Entry 8FSK (X-ray diffraction, 3.13 A resolution); this record covers chains A and B.

[Chain A]
Name: Lysine-specific histone demethylase 1A
Source organism: Homo sapiens
Notes: EC 1.14.99.66
UniProt: O60341 (KDM1A_HUMAN); numbering as in UniProt (aligned over 1-852)
Sequence (871 residues; row label = number of the first residue in the row; numbers below 1 keep their minus sign (Gly-18 is residue -18)):
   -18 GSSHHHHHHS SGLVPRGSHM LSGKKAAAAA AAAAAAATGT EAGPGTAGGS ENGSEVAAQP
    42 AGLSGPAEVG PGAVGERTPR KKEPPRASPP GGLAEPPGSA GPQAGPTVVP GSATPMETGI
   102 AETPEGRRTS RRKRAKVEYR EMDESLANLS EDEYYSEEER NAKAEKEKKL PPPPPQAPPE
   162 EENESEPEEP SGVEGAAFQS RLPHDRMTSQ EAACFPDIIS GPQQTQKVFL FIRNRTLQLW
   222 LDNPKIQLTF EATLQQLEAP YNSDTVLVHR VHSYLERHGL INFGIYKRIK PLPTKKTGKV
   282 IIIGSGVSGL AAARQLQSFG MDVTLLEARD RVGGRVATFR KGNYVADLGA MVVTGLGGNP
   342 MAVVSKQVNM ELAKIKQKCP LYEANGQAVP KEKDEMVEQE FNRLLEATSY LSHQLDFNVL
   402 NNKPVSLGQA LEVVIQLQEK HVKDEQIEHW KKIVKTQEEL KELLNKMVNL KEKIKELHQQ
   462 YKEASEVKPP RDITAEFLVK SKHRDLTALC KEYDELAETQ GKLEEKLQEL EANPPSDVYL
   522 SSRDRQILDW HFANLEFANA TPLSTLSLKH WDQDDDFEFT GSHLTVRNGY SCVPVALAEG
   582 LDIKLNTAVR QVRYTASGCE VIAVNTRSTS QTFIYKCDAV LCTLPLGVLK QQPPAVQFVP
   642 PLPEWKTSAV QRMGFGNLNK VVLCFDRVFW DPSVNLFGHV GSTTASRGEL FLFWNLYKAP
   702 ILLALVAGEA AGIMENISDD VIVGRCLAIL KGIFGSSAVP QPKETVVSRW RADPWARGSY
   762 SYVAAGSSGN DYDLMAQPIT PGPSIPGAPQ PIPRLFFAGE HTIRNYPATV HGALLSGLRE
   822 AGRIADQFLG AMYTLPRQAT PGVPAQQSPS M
Unresolved in the structure: -18 to 170, 837-852
Construct notes: expression tag (-18 to 0)
Small-molecule neighbours: YAO ([(2R,3S,4R,5R)-5-(6-amino-9H-purin-9-yl)-3,4-dihydroxyoxolan-2-yl]methyl (2R,3S,4S)-5-[(1R,3S,3aS,13R)-3-(3-benzamidophenyl)-1-hydroxy-10,11-dimethyl-4,6-dioxo-2,3,5,6-tetrahydro-1H-benzo[g]pyrrolo[2,1-e]pteridin-8(4H)-yl]-2,3,4-trihydroxypentyl dihydrogen diphosphate (non-preferred name)): Ile284, Gly285, Ser286, Gly287, Val288, Ser289, Gly290, Leu307, Glu308, Ala309, Arg310, Gly314, Gly315, Arg316, Val317, Leu329, Gly330, Ala331, Met332, Val333, Thr335, Ala539, Asn540, Trp552, Asp555, Thr588, Ala589, Val590, Thr624, Leu625, Pro626, Val629, Val637, Leu659, Lys661, Trp751, Trp756, Ser760, Tyr761, Ser762, Tyr763, Gly800, Glu801, Pro808, Ala809, Thr810, Val811, Ala814
From the paper describing this entry:
  - mutagenesis - T684DEL/T685DEL/A686DEL/S687DEL: increased growth in response to AW4

[Chain B]
Name: REST corepressor 1
Source organism: Homo sapiens
UniProt: Q9UKL0 (RCOR1_HUMAN); residues 305-440 here correspond to UniProt positions 308-443 (UniProt number = residue number + 3)
Sequence (144 residues; row label = number of the first residue in the row):
   297 GPLGSPEFRA KRKPPKGMFL SQEDVEAVSA NATAATTVLR QLDMELVSVK RQIQNIKQTN
   357 SALKEKLDGG IEPYRLPEVI QKCNARWTTE EQLLAVQAIR KYGRDFQAIS DVIGNKSVVQ
   417 VKNFFVNYRR RFNIDEVLQE WEAE
Unresolved in the structure: 297-307
Construct notes: expression tag (297-304)

[How chain A and chain B interact]
Pairs across the interface (84):
  Glu381(A) - Met314(B)
  Arg384(A) - Pro311(B)
  Arg384(A) - Lys312(B)  hydrogen bond (side chain-backbone)
  Arg384(A) - Gly313(B)
  Arg384(A) - Met314(B)
  Leu385(A) - Met314(B)  hydrophobic
  Glu387(A) - Pro311(B)
  Ala388(A) - Leu316(B)  hydrophobic
  Tyr391(A) - Lys309(B)
  Tyr391(A) - Pro310(B)
  Tyr391(A) - Leu316(B)  hydrophobic
  Leu392(A) - Leu316(B)  hydrophobic
  Gln395(A) - Arg308(B)
  Leu401(A) - Ser325(B)
  Val415(A) - Leu316(B)  hydrophobic
  Gln417(A) - Val324(B)
  Gln417(A) - Ala331(B)
  Leu418(A) - Phe315(B)
  Leu418(A) - Asp320(B)
  Leu418(A) - Val321(B)  hydrophobic
  Leu418(A) - Val324(B)  hydrophobic
  Gln419(A) - Gly313(B)
  Gln419(A) - Met314(B)
  Gln419(A) - Phe315(B)  hydrogen bond (side chain-backbone)
  Lys421(A) - Asp320(B)  salt bridge
  His422(A) - Phe315(B)
  Lys424(A) - Leu338(B)
  Lys424(A) - Asp339(B)  salt bridge
  Asp425(A) - Leu338(B)
  Gln427(A) - Leu342(B)
  Ile428(A) - Leu338(B)
  Ile428(A) - Glu341(B)
  Ile428(A) - Leu342(B)  hydrophobic
  Trp431(A) - Leu342(B)
  Trp431(A) - Val345(B)  hydrophobic
  Trp431(A) - Lys346(B)
  Trp431(A) - Ile349(B)  hydrophobic
  Lys432(A) - Val345(B)
  Ile434(A) - Ile349(B)  hydrophobic
  Val435(A) - Ile349(B)  hydrophobic
  Gln438(A) - Ile352(B)
  Gln438(A) - Lys353(B)
  Gln438(A) - Asn356(B)  hydrogen bond (backbone-side chain)
  Glu439(A) - Ile352(B)
  Leu441(A) - Asn356(B)
  Lys442(A) - Thr355(B)
  Lys442(A) - Asn356(B)
  Leu445(A) - Asn356(B)
  Leu445(A) - Leu359(B)  hydrophobic
  Asn446(A) - Leu359(B)
  Met448(A) - Leu363(B)  hydrophobic
  Val449(A) - Lys362(B)
  Val449(A) - Leu363(B)  hydrophobic
  Lys452(A) - Lys362(B)
  Lys452(A) - Leu363(B)
  Lys452(A) - Asp364(B)
  Lys452(A) - Gly366(B)  hydrogen bond (side chain-backbone)
  Ile455(A) - Tyr370(B)
  Lys456(A) - Tyr370(B)
  His459(A) - Tyr370(B)
  Ile474(A) - Leu389(B)  hydrophobic
  Ile474(A) - Gln393(B)  hydrogen bond (backbone-side chain)
  Thr475(A) - Gln393(B)
  Phe478(A) - Leu390(B)  hydrophobic
  Phe478(A) - Gln393(B)
  Phe478(A) - Ala394(B)
  Phe478(A) - Lys397(B)
  Lys481(A) - Val408(B)
  Ser482(A) - Tyr398(B)
  His484(A) - Leu372(B)
  Arg485(A) - Tyr398(B)
  Arg485(A) - Ala404(B)
  Asp486(A) - Lys397(B)  salt bridge
  Asp486(A) - Tyr398(B)  hydrogen bond
  Leu487(A) - Tyr370(B)
  Leu487(A) - Leu372(B)  hydrophobic
  Tyr494(A) - Leu363(B)
  Tyr494(A) - Gly366(B)
  Tyr494(A) - Ile367(B)  hydrophobic
  Asp495(A) - Ile367(B)
  Asp495(A) - Arg371(B)  salt bridge
  Glu505(A) - Lys360(B)
  Glu512(A) - Lys353(B)  salt bridge
  Tyr520(A) - Met314(B)
Other interface residues (no listed pair), chain A (56 interface residues in all): Leu396, Phe398, Val414, Glu420, Tyr462, Glu477, Cys491
Other interface residues (no listed pair), chain B (55 interface residues in all): Ser317, Gln318, Val334, Leu335, Gln348, Pro369, Pro373, Val375, Glu386, Asp401, Asp407, Ile409

[Summary]
56 residues of chain A face 55 of chain B across their interface; the contacts include 6 hydrogen bonds and 5
salt bridges. Polar pairs include Lys421(A)-Asp320(B), Lys424(A)-Asp339(B) and Asp486(A)-Lys397(B). Ligands of
chain A: compound YAO. The paper reports that T684DEL/T685DEL/A686DEL/S687DEL of chain A increase growth in
response to AW4.
Here chain A is Lysine-specific histone demethylase 1A and chain B is REST corepressor 1, both from Homo
sapiens. Entry 8FSK (LSD1-CoREST in complex with T18, short soaking) was determined by X-ray diffraction
together with 8BOP, 8BOX, 8F2Z, 8F30, 8F59, 8F6S and 18 further entries from the same study.
